Entry 3IU3 (X-ray diffraction, 2.90 A resolution); this record covers chains B and K of the 3 polymer chains in the assembly.

== Chain B ==
Molecule: Light chain of Fab fragment of Basiliximab
Source organism: Mus musculus, Homo sapiens
Notes: antibody fragment or engineered binder
Chain sequence (210 residues; each row starts with the number of its first residue):
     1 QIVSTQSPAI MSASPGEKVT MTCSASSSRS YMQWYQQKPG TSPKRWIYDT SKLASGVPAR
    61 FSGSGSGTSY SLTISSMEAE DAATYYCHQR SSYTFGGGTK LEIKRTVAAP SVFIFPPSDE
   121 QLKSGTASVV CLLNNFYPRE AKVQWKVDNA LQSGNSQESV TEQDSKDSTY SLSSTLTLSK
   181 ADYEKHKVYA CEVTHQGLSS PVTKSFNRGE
Disordered / not traced: 209-210
Disulfide bonds: C23-C87, C131-C191

== Chain K ==
Molecule: Interleukin-2 receptor alpha chain
Source organism: Homo sapiens
Notes: fragment: Extracellular domain, ectodomain
UniProt: P01589 (IL2RA_HUMAN); residues 1-217 here correspond to UniProt positions 22-238 (UniProt number = residue number + 21)
Chain sequence (223 residues; numbered 1 to 223; the number before each row is that of its first residue):
     1 ELCDDDPPEI PHATFKAMAY KEGTMLNCEC KRGFRRIKSG SLYMLCTGNS SHSSWDNQCQ
    61 CTSSATRNTT KQVTPQPEEQ KERKTTEMQS PMQPVDQASL PGHCREPPPW ENEATERIYH
   121 FVVGQMVYYQ CVQGYRALHR GPAESVCKMT HGKTRWTQPQ LICTGEMETS QFPGEEKPQA
   181 SPEGRPESET SCLVTTTDFQ IQTEMAATME TSIFTTEHHH HHH
Disordered / not traced: 31-35, 64-100, 157-223
Disulfide bonds: C3-C147, C28-C59, C30-C61, C46-C104
Covalently attached groups: N-acetylglucosamine (NAG) linked to N49
Differences from the reference sequence: expression tag (218-223)
Reported in the primary citation:
  - post-translational modification sites: N49
  - binding site for N-acetylglucosamine: N49

== How chain B and chain K interact ==
Pairs across the interface (14):
  S30(B) with D56(K), hydrogen bond
  Y31(B) with T47(K), hydrogen bond (side chain-backbone); G48(K); D56(K)
  D49(B) with T47(K), hydrogen bond
  K52(B) with T47(K); G48(K), hydrogen bond (side chain-backbone)
  R90(B) with L45(K); D56(K), salt bridge; N57(K)
  S91(B) with S41(K); N57(K)
  Y93(B) with L42(K), hydrophobic; Y43(K)
Also at the interface, not in a pair above, chain K (9 interface residues in all): E22

== In short ==
7 residues of chain B face 9 of chain K across their interface; the contacts include 4 hydrogen bonds and 1
salt bridge. Polar contacts include R90(B)-D56(K), S30(B)-D56(K) and Y31(B)-T47(K). N-acetylglucosamine is
covalently linked to N49(K). From the paper: a binding site for N-acetylglucosamine at N49(K); a modification
site at N49(K).
Here chain B is Light chain of Fab fragment of Basiliximab (Mus musculus, Homo sapiens) and chain K is
Interleukin-2 receptor alpha chain (Homo sapiens). Entry 3IU3 (Crystal structure of the Fab fragment of
therapeutic antibody Basiliximab in complex with IL-2Ra (CD25) ectodomain) was determined by X-ray
diffraction.
